Entry 8RNA (electron microscopy, 3.57 A resolution); this record covers chains C and D of the 10 polymer chains in the assembly.

Chain C:
Protein: Polymerase basic protein 2
From: Influenza B virus (B/Memphis/13/2003)
UniProt: Q5V8X3 (Q5V8X3_9INFB); residue numbers follow UniProt; this construct covers 1-770
Sequence (799 residues; each row starts with the number of its first residue):
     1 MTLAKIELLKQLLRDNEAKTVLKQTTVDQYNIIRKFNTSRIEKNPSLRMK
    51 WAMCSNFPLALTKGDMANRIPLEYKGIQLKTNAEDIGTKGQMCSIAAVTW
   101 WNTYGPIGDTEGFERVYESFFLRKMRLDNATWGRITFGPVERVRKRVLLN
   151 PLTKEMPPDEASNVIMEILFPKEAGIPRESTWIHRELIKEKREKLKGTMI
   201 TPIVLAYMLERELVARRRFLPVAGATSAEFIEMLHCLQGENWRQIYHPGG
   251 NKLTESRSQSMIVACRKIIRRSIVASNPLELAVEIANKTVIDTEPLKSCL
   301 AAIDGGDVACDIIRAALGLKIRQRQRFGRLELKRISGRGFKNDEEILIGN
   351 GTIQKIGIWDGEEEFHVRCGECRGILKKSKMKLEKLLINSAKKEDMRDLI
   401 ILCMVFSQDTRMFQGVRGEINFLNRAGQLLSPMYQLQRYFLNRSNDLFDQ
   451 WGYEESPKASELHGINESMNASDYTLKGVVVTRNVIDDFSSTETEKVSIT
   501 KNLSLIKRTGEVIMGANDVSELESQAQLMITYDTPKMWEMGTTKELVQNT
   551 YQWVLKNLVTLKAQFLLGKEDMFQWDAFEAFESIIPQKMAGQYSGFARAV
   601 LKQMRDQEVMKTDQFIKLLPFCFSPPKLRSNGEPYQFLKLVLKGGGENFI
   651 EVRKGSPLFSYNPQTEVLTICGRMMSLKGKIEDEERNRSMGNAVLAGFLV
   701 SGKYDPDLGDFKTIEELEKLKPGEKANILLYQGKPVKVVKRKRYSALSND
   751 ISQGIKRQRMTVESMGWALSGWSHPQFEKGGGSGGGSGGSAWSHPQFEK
Unresolved in the structure: 250-255, 767-799
Differences from the reference sequence: expression tag (771-799)

Chain D:
Protein: Polymerase acidic protein
From: Influenza B virus (B/Memphis/13/2003)
Notes: EC 3.1.-.-
UniProt: Q5V8Z9 (Q5V8Z9_9INFB); residue numbers follow UniProt; this construct covers 1-726
Sequence (726 residues; row label = number of the first residue in the row):
     1 MDTFITRNFQTTIIQKAKNTMAEFSEDPELQPAMLFNICVHLEVCYVISD
    51 MNFLDEEGKAYTALEGQGKEQNLRPQYEVIEGMPRTIAWMVQRSLAQEHG
   101 IETPKYLADLFDYKTKRFIEVGITKGLADDYFWKKKEKLGNSMELMIFSY
   151 NQDYSLSNESSLDEEGKGRVLSRLTELQAELSLKNLWQVLIGEEDVEKGI
   201 DFKLGQTISRLRDISVPAGFSNFEGMRSYIDNIDPKGAIERNLARMSPLV
   251 SVTPKKLTWEDLRPIGPHIYNHELPEVPYNAFLLMSDELGLANMTEGKSK
   301 KPKTLAKECLEKYSTLRDQTDPILIMKSEKANENFLWKLWRDCVNTISNE
   351 EMSNELQKTNYAKWATGDGLTYQKIMKEVAIDDETMCQEEPKIPNKCRVA
   401 AWVQTEMNLLSTLTSKRALDLPEIGPDVAPVEHVGSERRKYFVNEINYCK
   451 ASTVMMKYVLFHTSLLNESNASMGKYKVIPITNRVVNEKGESFDMLYGLA
   501 VKGQSHLRGDTDVVTVVTFEFSSTDPRVDSGKWPKYTVFRIGSLFVSGRE
   551 KSVYLYCRVNGTNKIQMKWGMEARRCLLQSMQQMEAIVEQESSIQGYDMT
   601 KACFKGDRVNSPKTFSIGTQEGKLVKGSFGKALRVIFTKCLMHYVFGNAQ
   651 LEGFSAESRRLLLLIQALKDRKGPWVFDLEGMYSGIEECISNNPWVIQSA
   701 YWFNEWLGFEKEGSKVLESVDEIMDE
Unresolved in the structure: 62-74, 717-726
What the authors report for this chain:
  - mutagenesis - K631A/R634A: decreased catalytic activity
  - mutagenesis - K631A/R634A: decreased binding to Acidic leucine-rich nuclear phosphoprotein 32 family member A

Interface between chain C and chain D:
Pairs across the interface (21):
  Trp132(C) - Leu370(D)
  Gly133(C) - Leu370(D)
  Arg134(C) - Thr371(D)  hydrogen bond (side chain-backbone)
  Arg134(C) - Tyr372(D)
  Arg134(C) - Gln373(D)
  Ile135(C) - Gln373(D)  hydrogen bond (backbone-side chain)
  Phe230(C) - Trp364(D)  hydrophobic
  His247(C) - Trp364(D)
  Gln527(C) - Thr320(D)  hydrogen bond
  Gln527(C) - Arg341(D)
  Lys544(C) - Ser314(D)
  Lys544(C) - Thr315(D)
  Glu647(C) - Lys312(D)
  Glu647(C) - Tyr313(D)
  Glu647(C) - Ser314(D)  hydrogen bond (side chain-backbone)
  Glu647(C) - Thr315(D)
  Gly655(C) - Phe545(D)
  Ser656(C) - Phe545(D)
  Pro657(C) - Phe545(D)
  Gly672(C) - Thr315(D)
  Gly672(C) - Gln319(D)
Other interface residues (no listed pair), chain C (20 interface residues in all): Thr131, Ala225, Ile245, Glu651, Ser660, Arg673, Met674
Other interface residues (no listed pair), chain D (18 interface residues in all): Asp321, Phe335, Gly369, Gly548, Glu550

Summary:
20 residues of chain C and 18 residues of chain D are in contact; the contacts include 4 hydrogen bonds. Polar
pairs include Arg134(C)-Thr371(D), Ile135(C)-Gln373(D) and Gln527(C)-Thr320(D). The paper reports that
K631A/R634A of chain D reduce catalytic activity; K631A/R634A of chain D reduce binding to Acidic leucine-rich
nuclear phosphoprotein 32 family member A.
Chain C is Polymerase basic protein 2 and chain D is Polymerase acidic protein, both from Influenza B virus
(B/Memphis/13/2003); the structure, Influenza B polymerase apo-trimer, was determined by electron microscopy
together with 8RN1, 8RN2, 8RN3, 8RN4, 8RN5, 8RN6 and 5 further entries from the same study.
